Entry 6XKW (electron microscopy, 5.20 A resolution (low resolution: residue-level contacts below are approximate; hydrogen-bond / salt-bridge calls are withheld)); this record covers chains E and C of the 11 polymer chains in the assembly.

== Chain E ==
Name: Ubiquinol-cytochrome c reductase iron-sulfur subunit
Organism: Rhodobacter capsulatus (strain ATCC BAA-309 / NBRC 16581 / SB1003)
Notes: EC 7.1.1.8
Reference sequence: D5ANZ2 (UCRI_RHOCB); residue numbers follow UniProt; this construct covers 1-191
Sequence (191 residues; numbered 1 to 191; the number before each row is that of its first residue):
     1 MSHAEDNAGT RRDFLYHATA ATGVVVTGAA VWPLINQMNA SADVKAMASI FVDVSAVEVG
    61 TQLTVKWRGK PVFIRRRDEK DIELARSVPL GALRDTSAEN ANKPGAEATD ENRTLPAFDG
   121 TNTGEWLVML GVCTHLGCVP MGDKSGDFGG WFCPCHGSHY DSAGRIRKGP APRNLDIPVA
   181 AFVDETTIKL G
Disordered / not traced: 1-10
UniProt features mapped onto this chain:
  - binding site ([2Fe-2S] cluster): Cys133, His135, Cys153, His156
Disulfides: Cys138-Cys155
Bound ions: 2Fe-2S cluster Fe: Cys133, His135, Cys153, His156
Ligand contacts: 2Fe-2S cluster (FES): Cys133, His135, Leu136, Gly137, Cys138, Cys153, Cys155, His156, Ser158

== Chain C ==
Name: Cytochrome b
Organism: Rhodobacter capsulatus (strain ATCC BAA-309 / NBRC 16581 / SB1003)
Reference sequence: D5ANZ3 (CYB_RHOCB); residues 1-437 here = UniProt positions 1-437
Sequence (437 residues; numbered 1 to 437; the number before each row is that of its first residue):
     1 MSGIPHDHYE PKTGIEKWLH DRLPIVGLVY DTIMIPTPKN LNWWWIWGIV LAFTLVLQIV
    61 TGIVLAMHYT PHVDLAFASV EHIMRDVNGG WAMRYIHANG ASLFFLAVYI HIFRGLYYGS
   121 YKAPREITWI VGMVIYLLMM GTAFMGYVLP WGQMSFWGAT VITGLFGAIP GIGPSIQAWL
   181 LGGPAVDNAT LNRFFSLHYL LPFVIAALVA IHIWAFHTTG NNNPTGVEVR RTSKADAEKD
   241 TLPFWPYFVI KDLFALALVL LGFFAVVAYM PNYLGHPDNY VQANPLSTPA HIVPEWYFLP
   301 FYAILRAFAA DVWVVILVDG LTFGIVDAKF FGVIAMFGAI AVMALAPWLD TSKVRSGAYR
   361 PKFRMWFWFL VLDFVVLTWV GAMPTEYPYD WISLIASTYW FAYFLVILPL LGATEKPEPI
   421 PASIEEDFNS HYGNPAE
Disordered / not traced: 1, 233-236, 429-437
UniProt features mapped onto this chain:
  - binding site (heme b): His97, His111, His198, His212
  - mutagenesis: Phe144 (F144L/S: Loss of binding affinity for ubiquinone and ubiquinol)
Bound ions: heme c Fe site 1: His97, His198; heme c Fe site 2: His111, His212
Ligand contacts:
  - heme c (HEC), molecule 1: Trp45, Gly48, Ile49, Leu51, Ala52, Phe104, His111, Ile112, Arg114, Ser120, Arg125, Thr128, Trp129, Gly132, Met133, Ile135, Tyr136, Val209, His212, Phe216, Thr219, Gly220, Asn221, Asn222
  - heme c (HEC), molecule 2: Leu55, Gln58, Ile59, Gly62, Ile63, Leu65, Ala66, Tyr69, Arg94, His97, Ala98, Ala101, Phe104, Met139, Thr142, Ala143, Gly146, Tyr147, Leu149, Pro150, Phe195, His198, Tyr199, Pro202, Ile205, Asn279, Tyr297

== How chain E and chain C interact ==
Residue-residue contacts (29):
  Ile35(E) - Trp179(C)
  Met38(E) - Trp179(C)
  Met38(E) - Gly182(C)
  Met38(E) - Arg193(C)
  Asn39(E) - Trp179(C)
  Ala40(E) - Gly182(C)
  Val44(E) - Pro184(C)
  Lys66(E) - Leu286(C)
  Pro71(E) - Pro285(C)
  Thr134(E) - Lys329(C)
  His135(E) - Lys329(C)
  Leu136(E) - Thr160(C)
  Leu136(E) - Val161(C)
  Leu136(E) - Gly164(C)
  Leu136(E) - Leu165(C)
  Gly137(E) - Thr160(C)
  Cys138(E) - Val161(C)
  Val139(E) - Trp157(C)
  Val139(E) - Pro285(C)
  Val139(E) - Thr288(C)
  Met141(E) - Thr288(C)
  Pro154(E) - Thr288(C)
  Pro154(E) - Pro289(C)
  Cys155(E) - Ile292(C)
  Cys155(E) - Tyr302(C)
  Cys155(E) - Arg306(C)
  His156(E) - Tyr302(C)
  His156(E) - Arg306(C)
  His156(E) - Thr385(C)
Other interface residues (no listed pair), chain E (24 interface residues in all): Gln37, Arg68, Gly69, Lys70, Gly157, Pro170, Pro172
Other interface residues (no listed pair), chain C (24 interface residues in all): Ala178, Gly183, Ala185, Ala290, His291, Ala309

== In short ==
The chain E/chain C interface involves 24 residues from each chain. Chain E binds 2Fe-2S cluster. Chain C
binds heme c. From UniProt: 4 [2Fe-2S] cluster-binding residues on chain E; 4 heme b-binding residues and one
mutagenesis site on chain C.
Chain E is Ubiquinol-cytochrome c reductase iron-sulfur subunit and chain C is Cytochrome b, both from
Rhodobacter capsulatus (strain ATCC BAA-309 / NBRC 16581 / SB1003); the structure, R. capsulatus CIII2CIV
bipartite super-complex (SC-2A) with CcoH/cy, was determined by electron microscopy (same publication as 6XI0,
6XKT, 6XKU, 6XKV, 6XKX and 6XKZ).
